Entry 6E2V (X-ray diffraction, 2.10 A resolution); this record covers chain A.

Chain A:
Name: Mevalonate diphosphate decarboxylase
From: Enterococcus faecalis
Notes: EC 4.1.1.33
UniProtKB: Q9FD68 (Q9FD68_ENTFL); numbering as in UniProt (aligned over 1-331)
Sequence (355 residues; row label = number of the first residue in the row; numbers below 1 keep their minus sign (Met-23 is residue -23)):
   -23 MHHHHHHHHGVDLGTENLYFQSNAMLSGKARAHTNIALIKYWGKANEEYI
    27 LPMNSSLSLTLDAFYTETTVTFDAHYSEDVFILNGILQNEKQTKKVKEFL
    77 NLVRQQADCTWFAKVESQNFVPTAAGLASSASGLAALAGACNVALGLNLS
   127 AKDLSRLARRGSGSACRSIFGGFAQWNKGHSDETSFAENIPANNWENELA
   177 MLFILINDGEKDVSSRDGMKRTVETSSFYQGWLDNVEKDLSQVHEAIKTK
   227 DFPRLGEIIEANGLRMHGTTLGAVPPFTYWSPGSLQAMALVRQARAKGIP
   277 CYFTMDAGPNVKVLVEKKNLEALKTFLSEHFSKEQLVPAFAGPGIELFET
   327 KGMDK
Disordered / not traced: -23 to -1, 327-331
Sequence notes: expression tag (-23 to 0)
Bound ions: Mg2+: Ser106 (together with ADP, DP6)
Ligand contacts:
  - ADP (adenosine-5'-diphosphate): Thr42, Phe57, Leu59, Lys71, Val72, Ser93, Asn95, Pro98, Thr99, Ala100, Ala101, Gly102, Leu103, Ala104, Ser105, Ser106, Gly109, Leu110, Lys187, Ser190, Ser191
  - DP6 ((3R)-3-hydroxy-5-{[(R)-hydroxy(phosphonooxy)phosphoryl]oxy}-3-methylpentanoic acid): Ala13, Lys16, Tyr17, Trp18, Lys20, Ile26, Ser106, Gly137, Ser138, Gly139, Ser140, Arg143, Ser191, Arg192, Met195, Met242, Asp282, Ala283
Reported in the primary citation:
  - Mg2+ coordination: Ser106
  - conformationally variable residues (loop rearrangement, side-chain flip): Val97 to Ala104, Ser106, Asn183 to Ser190, Ser191
  - contacts within the chain: Lys187-Ser191
  - binding site for ADP: Lys187
  - catalytic residues: Lys187
  - mutagenesis - K187A: decreased catalytic activity
  - mutagenesis - K187A (182 +/- 36 uM): unchanged binding to ATPgammaS
  - binding site for DP6: Asp282
  - catalytic residues: Asp282 (proposed by the authors, not directly observed)
  - mutagenesis - K187A (58.2 +/- 13.2 uM): decreased binding to in the presence of MVAPP

Summary:
Bound to chain A: compound DP6 and ADP. The paper reports catalytic residues Lys187 and Asp282; K187A reduces
catalytic activity.
Chain A is Mevalonate diphosphate decarboxylase (Enterococcus faecalis); the structure, MDDEF in complex with
MVAPP, ADPBeF3 and magnesium, was determined by X-ray diffraction together with 6E2S, 6E2T, 6E2U, 6E2W and
6E2Y from the same study.
